PDB entry 5NHT | X-ray diffraction, 3.20 A resolution | chains H and A of the 5 polymer chains in the assembly

Chain H:
Molecule: HLA class I histocompatibility antigen, A-2 alpha chain
Organism: Homo sapiens
Notes: engineered mutation(s): A245V
UniProtKB: P01892 (1A02_HUMAN); residues 1-276 here correspond to UniProt positions 25-300 (UniProt number = residue number + 24)
Sequence (276 residues; numbered 1 to 276; the number before each row is that of its first residue):
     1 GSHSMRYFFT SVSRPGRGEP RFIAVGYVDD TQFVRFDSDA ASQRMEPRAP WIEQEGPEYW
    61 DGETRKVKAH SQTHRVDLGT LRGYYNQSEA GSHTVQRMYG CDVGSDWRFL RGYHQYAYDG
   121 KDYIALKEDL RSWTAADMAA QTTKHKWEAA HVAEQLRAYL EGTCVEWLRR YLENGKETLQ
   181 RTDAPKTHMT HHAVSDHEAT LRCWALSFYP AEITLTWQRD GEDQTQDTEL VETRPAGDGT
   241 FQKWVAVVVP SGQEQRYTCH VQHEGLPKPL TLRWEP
Disordered / not traced: 276
Differences from the reference sequence: conflict Val245 (Ala269 in P01892)
Disulfides: Cys101-Cys164, Cys203-Cys259

Chain A:
Molecule: T-cell receptor alpha variable 12-2, T-cell receptor, sp3.4 alpha chain
Organism: Homo sapiens
Notes: engineered mutation(s): T158C,T158C
UniProtKB: chimeric construct of A0A075B6T6, K7N5N2: residues 0-92 from A0A075B6T6 (A0A075B6T6_HUMAN) positions 21-113 (UniProt number = residue number + 21); residues 93-202 from K7N5N2 positions 96-205 (UniProt number = residue number + 3)
Sequence (211 residues; numbered -1 to 209; the number before each row is that of its first residue; numbers below 1 keep their minus sign (Met-1 is residue -1)):
    -1 MQQKEVEQNS GPLSVPEGAI ASLNCTYSDR GSQSFFWYRQ YSGKSPELIM SIYSNGDKED
    59 GRFTAQLNKA SQYVSLLIRD SQPSDSATYL CAVGGGADGL TFGKGTHLII QPYIQNPDPA
   119 VYQLRDSKSS DKSVCLFTDF DSQTNVSQSK DSDVYITDKC VLDMRSMDFK SNSAVAWSNK
   179 SDFACANAFN NSIIPEDTFF PSPENDGGGC K
Disordered / not traced: -1 to 2, 200-209
Differences from the reference sequence: initiating methionine (-1); conflict Ser49 (Phe70 in A0A075B6T6); linker (92); expression tag (203-209)
Swiss-Prot annotation at these positions:
  - glycosylation: Asn22 (N-linked (GlcNAc...) asparagine)
Disulfides: Cys23-Cys89, Cys133-Cys183

Interface between chain H and chain A:
Contacting residue pairs - 12 pairs, chain H then chain A:
  Arg65(H) - Ala95(A)
  Arg65(H) - Asp96(A)  salt bridge
  Lys66(H) - Gln31(A)
  Lys66(H) - Gly93(A)
  Lys66(H) - Ala95(A)
  Ala69(H) - Ala95(A)  hydrophobic
  Gln155(H) - Tyr51(A)
  Ala158(H) - Tyr51(A)  hydrophobic
  Ala158(H) - Ser52(A)
  Tyr159(H) - Gln31(A)
  Thr163(H) - Gln31(A)
  Thr163(H) - Lys67(A)
Other interface residues (no listed pair), chain H (9 interface residues in all): Gly62, Gly162
Other interface residues (no listed pair), chain A (9 interface residues in all): Gly29, Gly94

Summary:
The chain H/chain A interface involves 9 residues from each chain, with 1 salt bridge. Its one salt-bridged
contact is Arg65(H)-Asp96(A).
Chain H is HLA class I histocompatibility antigen, A-2 alpha chain and chain A is T-cell receptor alpha
variable 12-2, T-cell receptor, sp3.4 alpha chain, both from Homo sapiens; the structure, human 199.54-16 TCR
in complex with Melan-A/MART-1 (26-35) peptide and HLA-A2, was determined by X-ray diffraction.
